3IWM - chains B and C of the 8 polymer chains in the assembly; structure by X-ray diffraction, 3.20 A resolution.

[Chain B (and C)]
Protein: 3C-like proteinase
Source organism: SARS coronavirus
Notes: EC 3.4.22.-; chain C of this document is another copy of the same molecule, construct and numbering; everything in this record applies to it too
Reference sequence: P0C6U8 (R1A_CVHSA); residues 1-306 here correspond to UniProt positions 3241-3546 (UniProt number = residue number + 3240)
Amino-acid sequence (306 residues; numbered 1 to 306; the number before each row is that of its first residue):
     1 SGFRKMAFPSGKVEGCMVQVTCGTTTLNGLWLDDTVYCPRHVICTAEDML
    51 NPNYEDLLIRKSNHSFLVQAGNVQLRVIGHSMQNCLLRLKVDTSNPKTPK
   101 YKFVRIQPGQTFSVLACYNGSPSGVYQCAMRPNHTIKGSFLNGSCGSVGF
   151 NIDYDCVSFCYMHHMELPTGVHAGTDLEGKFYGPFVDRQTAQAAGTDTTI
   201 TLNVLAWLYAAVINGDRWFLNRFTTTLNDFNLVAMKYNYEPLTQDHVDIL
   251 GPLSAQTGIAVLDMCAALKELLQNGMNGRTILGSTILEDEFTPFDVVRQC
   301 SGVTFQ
Disordered / not traced: 302-306 (chain C: 301-306)

[Chain B / chain C interface]
Residue-residue contacts - 5 pairs, chain B then chain C:
  Arg4(B) - Glu290(C)  salt bridge
  Ser123(B) - Arg298(C)
  Ser139(B) - Gln299(C)  hydrogen bond
  Leu141(B) - Gln299(C)
  Leu141(B) - Cys300(C)  hydrophobic

[Summary]
Chain B and chain C each contribute 4 residues to their interface; the contacts include 1 hydrogen bond and 1
salt bridge. Among the polar pairs are Arg4(B)-Glu290(C) and Ser139(B)-Gln299(C).
Chain B and chain C are both 3C-like proteinase (SARS coronavirus); the structure, The octameric SARS-CoV main
protease, was determined by X-ray diffraction.
